Entry 6HVU (X-ray diffraction, 2.90 A resolution); this record covers chains S and T of the 28 polymer chains in the assembly.

[Chain S]
Molecule: Proteasome subunit alpha type-6
From: Saccharomyces cerevisiae S288C
Notes: EC 3.4.25.1
Reference sequence: P40302 (PSA6_YEAST); residues 0-233 here correspond to UniProt positions 1-234 (UniProt number = residue number + 1)
Chain sequence (234 residues; row label = number of the first residue in the row; numbering starts at 0):
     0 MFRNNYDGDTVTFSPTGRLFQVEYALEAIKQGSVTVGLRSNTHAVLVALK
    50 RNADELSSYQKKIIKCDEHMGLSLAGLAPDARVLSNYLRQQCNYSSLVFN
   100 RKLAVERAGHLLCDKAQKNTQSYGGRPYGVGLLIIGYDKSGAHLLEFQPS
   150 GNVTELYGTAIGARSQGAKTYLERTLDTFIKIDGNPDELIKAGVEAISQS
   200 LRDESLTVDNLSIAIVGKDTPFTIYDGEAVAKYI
Disordered / not traced: 0-2
UniProt features mapped onto this chain:
  - modified residue: Ser13 (Phosphoserine)
  - cross-link: Lys190 (Glycyl lysine isopeptide (Lys-Gly) (interchain with G-Cter in ubiquitin))

[Chain T]
Molecule: Probable proteasome subunit alpha type-7
From: Saccharomyces cerevisiae S288C
Notes: EC 3.4.25.1
Reference sequence: P21242 (PSA7_YEAST); residues -3 to 284 here correspond to UniProt positions 1-288 (UniProt number = residue number + 4)
Chain sequence (288 residues; each row starts with the number of its first residue; numbers below 1 keep their minus sign (Met-3 is residue -3)):
    -3 MTSIGTGYDLSNSVFSPDGRNFQVEYAVKAVENGTTSIGIKCNDGVVFAV
    47 EKLITSKLLVPQKNVKIQVVDRHIGCVYSGLIPDGRHLVNRGREEAASFK
    97 KLYKTPIPIPAFADRLGQYVQAHTLYNSVRPFGVSTIFGGVDKNGAHLYM
   147 LEPSGSYWGYKGAATGKGRQSAKAELEKLVDHHPEGLSAREAVKQAAKII
   197 YLAHEDNKEKDFELEISWCSLSETNGLHKFVKGDLLQEAIDFAQKEINGD
   247 DDEDEDDSDNVMSSDDENAPVATNANATTDQEGDIHLE
Disordered / not traced: -3 to 1, 245-284
UniProt features mapped onto this chain:
  - modified residue: Thr-2 (N-acetylthreonine)

[How chain S and chain T interact]
Contacting residue pairs (66):
  Asn4(S) with Leu6(T)
  Tyr5(S) with Asp5(T), hydrogen bond; Leu6(T), hydrophobic
  Thr9(S) with Arg126(T)
  Val10(S) with Gln19(T); Asn123(T); Ser124(T); Val125(T); Arg126(T)
  Thr11(S) with Leu6(T); Gln19(T)
  Phe12(S) with Gln19(T); Tyr22(T); Ala23(T), hydrophobic; Arg126(T); Pro127(T)
  Ser13(S) with Tyr22(T)
  Pro14(S) with Tyr22(T), hydrophobic; Lys25(T)
  Thr15(S) with Lys25(T)
  Gly16(S) with Tyr22(T); Lys25(T); Ala26(T)
  Leu18(S) with Leu77(T), hydrophobic; Arg126(T)
  Arg38(S) with Val56(T)
  His109(S) with Arg82(T)
  Cys112(S) with Pro79(T), hydrophobic; Arg82(T)
  Asp113(S) with Arg82(T), salt bridge; Asn86(T)
  Gln116(S) with Pro79(T); Asp80(T); His83(T), hydrogen bond; Arg126(T)
  Thr119(S) with Arg126(T), hydrogen bond (backbone-side chain)
  Gln120(S) with His119(T); Val125(T); Arg126(T), hydrogen bond (backbone-backbone); Phe128(T)
  Ser121(S) with Ser124(T)
  Tyr122(S) with Ser124(T), hydrogen bond (backbone-backbone)
  Ser149(S) with Pro79(T)
  Gly150(S) with Pro79(T)
  Asn151(S) with Ile78(T); Pro79(T)
  Thr153(S) with Leu55(T); Asn60(T)
  Glu154(S) with Leu55(T); Val56(T), hydrogen bond (backbone-backbone); Lys59(T); Asn60(T), hydrogen bond (backbone-side chain)
  Leu155(S) with Leu54(T); Leu55(T); Val56(T)
  Tyr156(S) with Lys53(T); Leu54(T), hydrogen bond (backbone-backbone); Leu55(T); Val56(T); Pro57(T)
  Gly157(S) with Leu54(T)
  Lys168(S) with Leu54(T)
  Leu171(S) with Leu54(T)
  Glu172(S) with Ser52(T); Lys53(T)
  Leu175(S) with Lys53(T)
Interface residues without a listed pair, chain S (36 interface residues in all): Glu105, Lys117, Val152, Phe178
Interface residues without a listed pair, chain T (30 interface residues in all): Gly129

[In short]
Chain S and chain T form an interface of 36 and 30 residues respectively, with 8 hydrogen bonds and 1 salt
bridge. Polar contacts include Asp113(S)-Arg82(T), Tyr5(S)-Asp5(T) and Gln116(S)-His83(T).
Here chain S is Proteasome subunit alpha type-6 and chain T is Probable proteasome subunit alpha type-7, both
from Saccharomyces cerevisiae S288C. Entry 6HVU (Yeast 20S proteasome with human beta2i (1-53) in complex with
29) was determined by X-ray diffraction together with 6HTB, 6HTC, 6HTD, 6HTP, 6HTR, 6HUB and 30 further
entries from the same study.
